8KCC - chains E and I of the 11 polymer chains in the assembly; structure by electron microscopy, 3.10 A resolution.

[Chain E]
Molecule: Histone H3.1
Source organism: Arabidopsis thaliana
Reference sequence: P59226 (H31_ARATH); residues 0-135 here correspond to UniProt positions 1-136 (UniProt number = residue number + 1)
Amino-acid sequence (136 residues; each row starts with the number of its first residue; numbering starts at 0):
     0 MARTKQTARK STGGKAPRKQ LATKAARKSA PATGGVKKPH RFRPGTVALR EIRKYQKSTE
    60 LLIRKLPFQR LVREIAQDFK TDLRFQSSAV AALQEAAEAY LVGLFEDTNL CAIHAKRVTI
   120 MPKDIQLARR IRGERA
Disordered / not traced: 0-37
Swiss-Prot annotation at these positions:
  - site: Lys-14 (Not N6-methylated), Lys-27 (Not N6-acetylated), Ala-31 (Recognition by ATXR5 and ATXR6), Lys-36 (Not N6-acetylated)
  - modified residue: Lys-4 (N6,N6,N6-trimethyllysine), Lys-9 (N6,N6,N6-trimethyllysine), Ser-10 (Phosphoserine), Thr-11 (Phosphothreonine), Lys-14 (N6-acetyllysine), Lys-18 (N6-acetyllysine), Lys-23 (N6-acetyllysine), Lys-27 (N6,N6,N6-trimethyllysine), Ser-28 (Phosphoserine), Lys-36 (N6,N6,N6-trimethyllysine)

[Chain I]
Molecule: 170-nt DNA strand
Sequence (170 nucleotides; numbered 1 to 170; the number before each row is that of its first residue):
     1 ATCCTGGAGA ATCCCGGTGC CGAGGCCGCT CAATTGGTCG TAGACAGCTC TAGCACCGCT
    61 TAAACGCACG TACGCGCTGT CCCCCGCGTT TTAACCGCCA AGGGGATTAC TCCCTAGTCT
   121 CCAGGCACGT GTCACATATA TACATCCTGT TCCAGTGCCG GTGTCGCGAT
Disordered / not traced: 151-170

[How chain E and chain I interact]
Contacting residue pairs - 20 pairs, chain E then chain I:
  Arg-40(E) / DC147(I)  sugar contact
  Phe-41(E) / DC146(I)  phosphate contact
  Phe-41(E) / DC147(I)  phosphate contact
  Arg-42(E) / DA72(I)  salt bridge to the phosphate
  Arg-42(E) / DC147(I)  hydrogen bond to the phosphate
  Thr-45(E) / DC146(I)  sugar contact
  Thr-45(E) / DC147(I)  phosphate contact
  Arg-63(E) / DA63(I)  sugar contact
  Arg-72(E) / DC54(I)  salt bridge to the phosphate
  Arg-83(E) / DG53(I)  phosphate contact
  Arg-83(E) / DC54(I)  hydrogen bond to the sugar
  Phe-84(E) / DG53(I)  sugar contact
  Phe-84(E) / DC54(I)  hydrogen bond to the phosphate
  Gln-85(E) / DG53(I)  phosphate contact
  Arg-116(E) / DG74(I)  phosphate contact
  Arg-116(E) / DC75(I)  phosphate contact
  Val-117(E) / DG74(I)  hydrogen bond to the phosphate
  Thr-118(E) / DG74(I)  hydrogen bond to the phosphate
  Met-120(E) / DG74(I)  phosphate contact
  Met-120(E) / DC75(I)  phosphate contact
Interface residues without a listed pair, chain E (18 interface residues in all): His-39, Leu-82, Ser-86, Lys-115, Lys-122
Interface residues without a listed pair, chain I (10 interface residues in all): DA64, DC73

[In short]
Chain E and chain I form an interface of 18 and 10 residues respectively; the contacts include 5 hydrogen
bonds and 2 salt bridges. Among the polar pairs are Arg-83(E)/DC54(I), Arg-42(E)/DC147(I) and
Phe-84(E)/DC54(I).
Chain E is Histone H3.1 (Arabidopsis thaliana) and chain I is a 170-nt DNA strand; the structure, Complex of
DDM1-nucleosome(H2A.W) complex with DDM1 bound to SHL2, was determined by electron microscopy (same
publication as 8KCB).
